Entry 6ZQW (electron microscopy, 7.80 A resolution (low resolution: residue-level contacts below are approximate; hydrogen-bond / salt-bridge calls are withheld)); this record covers chains B and H of the 9 polymer chains in the assembly.

== Chain B (and H) ==
Molecule: prM
From: Spondweni virus
Notes: chain H of this document is another copy of the same molecule, construct and numbering; everything in this record applies to it too
Reference sequence: C8XPB6 (C8XPB6_9FLAV); residues 1-169 here correspond to UniProt positions 121-289 (UniProt number = residue number + 120)
Sequence (169 residues; each row starts with the number of its first residue):
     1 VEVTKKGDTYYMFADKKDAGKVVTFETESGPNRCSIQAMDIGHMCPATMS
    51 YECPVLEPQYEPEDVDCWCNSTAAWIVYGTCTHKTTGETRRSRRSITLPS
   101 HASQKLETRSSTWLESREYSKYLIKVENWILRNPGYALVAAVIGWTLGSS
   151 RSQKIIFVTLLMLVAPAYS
Disordered / not traced: 102-169
Disulfide bonds: Cys34-Cys69, Cys45-Cys81, Cys53-Cys67
Covalent attachments: N-acetylglucosamine (NAG) linked to Asn70

== How chain B and chain H interact ==
Residue-residue contacts - 6 pairs, chain B then chain H:
  Met39(B) - Met39(H)
  His43(B) - Glu61(H)
  Glu61(B) - His43(H)
  Glu61(B) - His83(H)
  His83(B) - Glu61(H)
  Arg91(B) - Glu63(H)
Also at the interface, not in a pair above, chain B (6 interface residues in all): Glu63
Also at the interface, not in a pair above, chain H (8 interface residues in all): Asp64, Lys84, Arg91

== Summary ==
Chain B and chain H form an interface of 6 and 8 residues respectively.
Both chains are prM (Spondweni virus). Entry 6ZQW (Cryo-EM structure of immature Spondweni virus) was
determined by electron microscopy (same publication as 6ZQI, 6ZQJ, 6ZQU and 6ZQV).
